1ITU - chains A and B; structure by X-ray diffraction, 2.00 A resolution.

[Chain A (and B)]
Molecule: Renal dipeptidase
Organism: Homo sapiens
Notes: EC 3.4.13.19; chain B of this document is another copy of the same molecule, construct and numbering; everything in this record applies to it too
Reference sequence: P16444 (MDP1_HUMAN); residues 1-369 here correspond to UniProt positions 17-385 (UniProt number = residue number + 16)
Sequence (369 residues; each row starts with the number of its first residue):
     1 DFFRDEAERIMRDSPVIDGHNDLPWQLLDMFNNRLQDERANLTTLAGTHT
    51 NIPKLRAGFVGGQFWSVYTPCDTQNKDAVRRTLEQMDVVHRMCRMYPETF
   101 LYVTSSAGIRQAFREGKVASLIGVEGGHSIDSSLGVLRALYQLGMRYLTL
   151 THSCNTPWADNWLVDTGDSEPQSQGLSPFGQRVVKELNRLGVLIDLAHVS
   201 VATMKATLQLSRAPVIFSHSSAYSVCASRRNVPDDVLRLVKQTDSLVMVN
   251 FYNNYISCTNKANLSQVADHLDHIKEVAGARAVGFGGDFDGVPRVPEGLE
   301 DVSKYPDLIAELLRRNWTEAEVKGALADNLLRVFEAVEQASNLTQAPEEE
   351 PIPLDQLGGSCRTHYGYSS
Cystine bridges: Cys-71/Cys-154, Cys-226/Cys-258
Covalently attached groups: N-acetylglucosamine (NAG) linked to Asn-41, Asn-316
Metal / ion sites: Zn2+ site 1: His-20, Asp-22, Glu-125; Zn2+ site 2: Glu-125, His-198, His-219 (together with cilastatin)
Small-molecule neighbours: cilastatin (CIL): Asp-22, Trp-25, Tyr-68, Glu-125, His-152, His-198, His-219, Arg-230, Asn-250, Tyr-252, Tyr-255, Asp-288, Gly-291, Val-292, Pro-293
UniProt features mapped onto this chain:
  - binding site (Zn(2+)): His-20, Asp-22, Glu-125, His-198, His-219
  - binding site (substrate): His-152, Arg-230, Asp-288
  - lipidation: Ser-369 (GPI-anchor amidated serine)
  - glycosylation (N-linked (GlcNAc...) asparagine): Asn-41, Asn-263, Asn-316, Asn-342

[Chain A / chain B interface]
Inter-chain disulfides: Cys-361(A)/Cys-361(B)
Residue-residue contacts (87; chain A residue first):
  Trp-25(A) with Tyr-365(B), hydrophobic
  Leu-28(A) with Tyr-365(B), hydrophobic; Gly-366(B)
  Asn-32(A) with Pro-351(B); Gly-366(B), hydrogen bond (side chain-backbone); Tyr-367(B)
  Asn-33(A) with Glu-349(B)
  Arg-34(A) with Glu-349(B)
  Leu-35(A) with Glu-349(B), hydrogen bond (backbone-side chain)
  Gln-36(A) with Ala-346(B); Pro-347(B); Glu-349(B), hydrogen bond (backbone-side chain)
  Pro-70(A) with Tyr-365(B)
  Asp-72(A) with Thr-363(B); Tyr-365(B), hydrogen bond
  Thr-73(A) with Thr-363(B); Tyr-365(B)
  Lys-76(A) with Ser-360(B), hydrogen bond (side chain-backbone); Cys-361(B); Arg-362(B)
  Asp-77(A) with Cys-361(B), hydrogen bond (backbone-backbone); Arg-362(B); Thr-363(B), hydrogen bond
  Val-79(A) with Val-79(B), hydrophobic; Leu-83(B), hydrophobic
  Arg-80(A) with Asp-131(B), salt bridge; Ser-132(B), hydrogen bond (side chain-backbone); Ser-133(B); Val-136(B); Leu-357(B); Arg-362(B)
  Arg-81(A) with Thr-363(B), hydrogen bond (side chain-backbone); His-364(B); Tyr-365(B), hydrogen bond (side chain-backbone)
  Leu-83(A) with Val-79(B), hydrophobic; Val-136(B), hydrophobic; Ala-139(B), hydrophobic
  Glu-84(A) with Ser-133(B), hydrogen bond
  Asp-87(A) with Gly-135(B); Arg-138(B), salt bridge
  Arg-91(A) with Arg-138(B); Pro-347(B); Glu-349(B), salt bridge
  Asp-131(A) with Arg-80(B), salt bridge
  Ser-132(A) with Arg-80(B), hydrogen bond (backbone-side chain)
  Ser-133(A) with Arg-80(B); Glu-84(B), hydrogen bond
  Gly-135(A) with Asp-87(B)
  Val-136(A) with Arg-80(B); Leu-83(B), hydrophobic
  Arg-138(A) with Asp-87(B), salt bridge; Arg-91(B)
  Ala-139(A) with Leu-143(B)
  Gln-142(A) with His-90(B); Leu-143(B)
  Leu-143(A) with Ala-139(B); Gln-142(B)
  Leu-343(A) with Arg-94(B), hydrogen bond (backbone-side chain)
  Ala-346(A) with Gln-36(B)
  Pro-347(A) with Gln-36(B), hydrogen bond (backbone-side chain); Arg-91(B)
  Glu-349(A) with Asn-33(B); Arg-34(B); Leu-35(B), hydrogen bond (side chain-backbone); Gln-36(B), hydrogen bond (side chain-backbone); Arg-91(B), salt bridge
  Glu-350(A) with Arg-34(B)
  Pro-351(A) with Asn-32(B)
  Cys-361(A) with Lys-76(B); Asp-77(B), hydrogen bond (backbone-backbone); Cys-361(B), disulfide
  Arg-362(A) with Asp-77(B); Arg-80(B)
  Thr-363(A) with Asp-72(B); Thr-73(B); Asp-77(B), hydrogen bond; Arg-81(B), hydrogen bond (backbone-side chain)
  His-364(A) with Arg-81(B)
  Tyr-365(A) with Trp-25(B), hydrophobic; Leu-28(B); Pro-70(B); Asp-72(B), hydrogen bond; Thr-73(B); Arg-81(B), hydrogen bond (backbone-side chain)
  Gly-366(A) with Leu-28(B); Asn-32(B), hydrogen bond (backbone-side chain)
  Tyr-367(A) with Asn-32(B)
Also at the interface, not in a pair above, chain A (46 interface residues in all): Asp-37, Arg-94, Ile-130, Leu-357, Ser-360
Also at the interface, not in a pair above, chain B (44 interface residues in all): Asp-37

[In short]
46 residues of chain A and 44 residues of chain B are in contact, with 1 disulfide bond, 23 hydrogen bonds and
6 salt bridges. Polar contacts include Arg-80(A)/Asp-131(B), Asp-87(A)/Arg-138(B) and Arg-91(A)/Glu-349(B).
Chain A binds cilastatin. N-acetylglucosamine is covalently linked to Asn-41(A) and Asn-316(A).
Both chains are Renal dipeptidase (Homo sapiens). Entry 1ITU (Human renal dipeptidase complexed with
cilastatin) was determined by X-ray diffraction, deposited together with 1ITQ.
